PDB entry 1Q3Q | X-ray diffraction, 2.30 A resolution | chains B and D of the 4 polymer chains in the assembly

# Chain B (and D)
Protein: Thermosome alpha subunit
Organism: Thermococcus sp
Notes: EC 3.6.4.9; chain D of this document is another copy of the same molecule, construct and numbering; everything in this record applies to it too
UniProtKB: O24729 (THSA_PYRKOX); numbering as in UniProt (aligned over 1-548)
Chain sequence (548 residues; each row starts with the number of its first residue):
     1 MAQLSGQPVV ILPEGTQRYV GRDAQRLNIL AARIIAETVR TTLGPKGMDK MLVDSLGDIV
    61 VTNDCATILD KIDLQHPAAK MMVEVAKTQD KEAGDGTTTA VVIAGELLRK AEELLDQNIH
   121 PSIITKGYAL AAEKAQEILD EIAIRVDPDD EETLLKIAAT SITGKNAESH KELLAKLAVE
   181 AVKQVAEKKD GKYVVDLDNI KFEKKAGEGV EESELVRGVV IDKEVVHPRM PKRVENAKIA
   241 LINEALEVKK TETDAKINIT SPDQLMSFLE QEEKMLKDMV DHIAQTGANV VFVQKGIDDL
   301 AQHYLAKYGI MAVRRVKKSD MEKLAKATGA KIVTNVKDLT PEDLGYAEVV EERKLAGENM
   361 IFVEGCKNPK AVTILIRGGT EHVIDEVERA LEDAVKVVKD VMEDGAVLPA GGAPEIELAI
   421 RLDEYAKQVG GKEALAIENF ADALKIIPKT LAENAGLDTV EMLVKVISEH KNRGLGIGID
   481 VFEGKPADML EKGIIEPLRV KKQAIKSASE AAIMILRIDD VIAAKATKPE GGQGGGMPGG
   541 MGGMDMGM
Not modelled in the structure: 1-8, 527-548
Construct notes: engineered mutation C65 (Gly in O24729), T125 (Ile in O24729)
Ion coordination: Mg2+: D95, K165 (together with AMP-PNP)
Small-molecule neighbours: AMP-PNP (ANP; phosphoaminophosphonic acid-adenylate ester): T42, L43, G44, P45, N63, D64, C65, G94, D95, G96, T97, T98, T99, T160, T163, K165, A410, G411, G412, I447, L451, I479, V481, F482, I494, E496

# Interface between chain B and chain D
Residue-residue contacts - 26 pairs, chain B then chain D:
  R22(B) - E37(D)  salt bridge
  R22(B) - R40(D)
  R26(B) - L30(D)
  R26(B) - R33(D)
  R26(B) - I34(D)
  R26(B) - E37(D)  salt bridge
  L30(B) - R26(D)
  R33(B) - R26(D)
  R33(B) - D116(D)  salt bridge
  I34(B) - R26(D)
  E37(B) - R22(D)  salt bridge
  E37(B) - R26(D)  salt bridge
  R109(B) - D116(D)  salt bridge
  E113(B) - E113(D)
  D116(B) - R33(D)  salt bridge
  D116(B) - R109(D)  salt bridge
  D116(B) - K449(D)  hydrogen bond (backbone-side chain)
  Q117(B) - T459(D)
  Q117(B) - V460(D)
  N118(B) - E453(D)
  N118(B) - T459(D)  hydrogen bond
  K432(B) - D458(D)  salt bridge
  K449(B) - D116(D)  hydrogen bond (side chain-backbone)
  E453(B) - N118(D)  hydrogen bond
  T459(B) - N118(D)  hydrogen bond
  V460(B) - Q117(D)
Interface residues without a listed pair, chain B (19 interface residues in all): R40, I119, E461
Interface residues without a listed pair, chain D (19 interface residues in all): I119, K432

# Overview
Chain B and chain D each contribute 19 residues to their interface, with 5 hydrogen bonds and 9 salt bridges.
Polar contacts include R22(B)-E37(D), R26(B)-E37(D) and R33(B)-D116(D). Ligands of chain B: AMP-PNP. The Mg2+
site is built by D95(B) and K165(B).
Both chains are Thermosome alpha subunit (Thermococcus sp). Entry 1Q3Q (Crystal structure of the chaperonin
from Thermococcus strain KS-1 (two-point mutant complexed with AMP-PNP)) was determined by X-ray diffraction,
deposited together with 1Q2V, 1Q3R and 1Q3S.
